PDB entry 8YDM | electron microscopy, 3.05 A resolution | chains A and C of the 18 polymer chains in the assembly

Chain A:
Molecule: Light-harvesting protein B-808/866 alpha chain
From: Chloroflexus aurantiacus J-10-fl
Reference sequence: P07503 (LHA_CHLAA); numbering as in UniProt (aligned over 1-57)
Chain sequence (57 residues; numbered 1 to 57; the number before each row is that of its first residue):
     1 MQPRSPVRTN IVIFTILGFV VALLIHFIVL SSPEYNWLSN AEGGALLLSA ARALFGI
Unresolved in the structure: 1-3, 43-57
Curated features (UniProtKB/Swiss-Prot):
  - binding site (a bacteriochlorophyll): His26
  - modified residue: Met1 (N-formylmethionine)
Metal / ion sites: bacteriochlorophyll a Mg near His26 (its only coordinating residue here)
Small-molecule neighbours:
  - bacteriochlorophyll a (BCL), molecule 1: Pro6, Val7, Asn10, Ile11, Phe14
  - bacteriochlorophyll a (BCL), molecule 2: Thr15, Gly18, Phe19, Ala22, His26, Val29, Trp37
  - bacteriochlorophyll a (BCL), molecule 3: Gly18, Val21, Ala22, Ile25, His26, Val29
  - gamma-Carotene (U4Z), molecule 1: Ile11, Phe14, Thr15, Leu17, Gly18
  - gamma-Carotene (U4Z), molecule 2: Phe19, Ala22, Leu23, His26, Phe27
From the paper describing this entry:
  - binding site for bacteriochlorophyll a: His26

Chain C:
Molecule: Cytochrome c-554
From: Chloroflexus aurantiacus J-10-fl
Reference sequence: P33325 (C554_CHLAA); residues 1-414 here = UniProt positions 1-414
Chain sequence (414 residues; each row starts with the number of its first residue):
     1 MQSSRPSDRQ LAIVVSVAVG IVVAVITTAT FWWVYDLTLG RAQREAAQTA GARWSPSDGI
    61 KVITSSPPVT PTDGRQNWMG TQAWNEGVQA GQAWIQQYPN TVNVQVLIGM SSAQIWTYMQ
   121 QYVSGALGVG CQYCHNINNF ASDEYPQKIA ARNMLRLVRD VNAEFIVNLP NWQGNYVQCA
   181 TCHNNAPNNL EGFGAQFINS VPPIKVTVDP LDANGMAILD PAQKPEAIRE PVLLKDAILF
   241 YIYNYQVWKP FDPNDPESGR GSLALTYDGG RTQDQVTINQ NVMNYQAWSL GVGCTFCHNS
   301 RNFVAYELNP AGDNVLNPLY AYNKLKAQRM LLLTTWLAEN WPRYGAIAKP EIPTGSGAAS
   361 RYSYQRLGDG QIYNVPGCYT CHQGNNIPLA SINQANIPSG DAGIVVLPPQ IRGR
Unresolved in the structure: 1-6, 414
Curated features (UniProtKB/Swiss-Prot):
  - binding site (heme): Met110, Cys131, Cys134, His135, Met154, Cys179, Cys182, His183, Met283, Cys294, Cys297, His298, Cys378, Cys381, His382
Metal / ion sites: heme Fe site 1: Met119, His135; heme Fe site 2: Met154, His183; heme Fe site 3 near His298 (its only coordinating residue here)
Small-molecule neighbours:
  - bacteriochlorophyll a (BCL): Thr30, Trp33, Val34, Leu37, Thr38
  - heme (HEM), molecule 1: Trp84, Thr101, Val102, Asn103, Val104, Gln105, Val106, Leu107, Ile115, Trp116, Met119, Gln120, Val123, Ser124, Leu127, Val129, Gly130, Cys131, Cys134, His135, Phe140, Ala141, Lys148, Ala151, Arg152, Leu155
  - heme (HEM), molecule 2: Val123, Leu127, Tyr133, Gln147, Ala150, Ala151, Met154, Leu155, Val158, Val177, Gln178, Cys179, Cys182, His183, Pro187, Asn188, Asn189, Leu190, Trp341, Ile347, Lys349, Asn374, Val375, Pro376
  - heme (HEM), molecule 3: Leu169, Asn171, Trp172, Gln173, Asn175, Tyr176, Val177, Thr181, Cys182, Gln286, Leu290, Phe296, Asn323, Lys326, Ala327, Met330, Leu331, Leu333, Thr334, Gly377, Cys378, Cys381, His382, Asn386, Ile387, Pro388, Ser391
  - heme (HEM), molecule 4: Tyr245, Gly259, Arg260, Gly261, Ser262, Leu263, Ala264, Leu265, Thr266, Gln280, Met283, Asn284, Gln286, Ala287, Gly293, Cys294, Cys297, His298, Phe303, Val304, Lys324, Ala327, Gln328
  - gamma-Carotene (U4Z): Ile26, Thr27, Thr30

How chain A and chain C interact:
Residue-residue contacts - 13 pairs, chain A then chain C:
  Ser5(A) with Gln10(C), hydrogen bond; Ala12(C)
  Asn10(A) with Ser16(C), hydrogen bond
  Val21(A) with Thr27(C)
  Leu24(A) with Phe31(C), hydrophobic
  Ile25(A) with Phe31(C), hydrophobic
  Ile28(A) with Phe31(C), hydrophobic; Tyr35(C), hydrophobic; Leu39(C)
  Ser31(A) with Leu39(C)
  Ser32(A) with Thr38(C)
  Pro33(A) with Ala42(C)
  Tyr35(A) with Thr38(C)
Other interface residues (no listed pair), chain A (15 interface residues in all): Pro6, Phe14, Leu17, Val29, Glu34
Other interface residues (no listed pair), chain C (14 interface residues in all): Arg9, Ile13, Val23, Val34, Arg41
From the paper, about this interface:
  - pairs named by the authors: Ser5(A)-Gln10(C) (hydrogen bond), Ser32(A)-Thr38(C)

Overview:
15 residues of chain A and 14 residues of chain C are in contact; the contacts include 2 hydrogen bonds. Among
the polar pairs are Ser5(A)-Gln10(C) and Asn10(A)-Ser16(C). The paper describes a hydrogen bond between
Ser5(A) and Gln10(C); a contact between Ser32(A) and Thr38(C). The paper reports a binding site for
bacteriochlorophyll a at His26(A).
Chain A is Light-harvesting protein B-808/866 alpha chain and chain C is Cytochrome c-554, both from
Chloroflexus aurantiacus J-10-fl; the structure, Cryo-EM structure of CaRC-LH complex from Chloroflexus
aurantiacus, was determined by electron microscopy.
